Entry 4MJP (X-ray diffraction, 1.85 A resolution); this record covers chains A and B.

[Chain A (and B)]
Protein: DNA polymerase III subunit beta
From: Escherichia coli
Notes: EC 2.7.7.7; chain B of this document is another copy of the same molecule, construct and numbering; everything in this record applies to it too
UniProt: P0A988 (DPO3B_ECOLI); residue numbers follow UniProt; this construct covers 1-366
Chain sequence (366 residues; row label = number of the first residue in the row):
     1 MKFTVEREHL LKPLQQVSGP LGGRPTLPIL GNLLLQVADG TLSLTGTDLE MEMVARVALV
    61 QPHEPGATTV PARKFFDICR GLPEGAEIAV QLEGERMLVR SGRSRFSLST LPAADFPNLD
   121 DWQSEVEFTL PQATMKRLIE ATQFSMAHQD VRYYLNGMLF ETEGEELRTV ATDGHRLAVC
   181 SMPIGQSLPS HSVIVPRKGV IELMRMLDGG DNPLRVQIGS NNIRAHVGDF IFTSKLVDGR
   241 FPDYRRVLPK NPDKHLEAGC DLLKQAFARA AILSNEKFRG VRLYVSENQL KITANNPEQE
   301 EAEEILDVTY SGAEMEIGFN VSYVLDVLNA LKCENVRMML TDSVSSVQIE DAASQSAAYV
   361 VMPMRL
Disordered / not traced: 23-25, 365-366 (chain B: 21-27)
Ion coordination: Ca2+ near Ser-181 (its only coordinating residue here)
Curated features (UniProtKB/Swiss-Prot):
  - binding site (DNA): Arg-24, Arg-73, Gln-149, Tyr-153, Tyr-154
  - mutagenesis: Arg-24 (R24A: Mild defect in DNA replication, impaired loading of clamp on DNA, polymerase speed is wild-type. More severe replication defect and very poor clamp loading; when associated with A-149), Gly-66 (G66E: In dnaN159; a temperature- and UV-sensitive mutation, displays altered DNA polymerase usage, chronically induced SOS response; when associated with A-174), Ala-133 (A133T: Reduction of synthesis of beta*, probably due to mutation of its promoter), Met-135 (M135L: 3-fold reduction of synthesis of beta*, probably due to loss of its start codon), Met-146 (M146L: No effect on synthesis of beta*), Gln-149 (Q149A: Mild defect in DNA replication, impaired loading of clamp on DNA, polymerase speed is wild-type. More severe replication defect and very poor clamp loading; when associated with A-24), Tyr-153 to Tyr-154 (Very poor loading of clamp on DNA, polymerase speed is wild-type), Gly-174 (G174A: In dnaN159; a temperature- and UV-sensitive mutation, displays altered DNA polymerase usage, chronically induced SOS response; when associated with A-66), Gln-265 to Leu-366 (In dnaN806; temperature sensitive), Ile-272 to Leu-273 (Monomeric in solution, binds very tightly to subunit delta (holA). The monomer binds tightly to linear and circular DNA. Cannot bind both Pol III and IV simultaneously)
From the paper describing this entry:
  - binding site for (R)-Vedaprofen: Leu-177, Arg-240, Val-247
  - conformationally variable residues (side-chain flip): Arg-240, Arg-246, Val-247, Ser-346, Met-362

[Chain A / chain B interface]
Pairs across the interface (68; chain A residue first):
  Pro-71(A) with Glu-300(B)
  Lys-74(A) with Ile-272(B); Leu-273(B); Asn-296(B); Glu-300(B), salt bridge
  Asp-77(A) with Ile-272(B)
  Ile-78(A) with Ile-272(B)
  Gly-81(A) with Arg-269(B), hydrogen bond (backbone-side chain)
  Leu-82(A) with Arg-269(B)
  Arg-96(A) with Glu-298(B), hydrogen bond (side chain-backbone); Gln-299(B), hydrogen bond (side chain-backbone); Glu-300(B)
  Arg-103(A) with Gln-289(B); Glu-303(B); Glu-304(B); Ile-305(B), hydrogen bond (backbone-backbone); Leu-306(B); Asp-307(B), salt bridge
  Ser-104(A) with Arg-269(B); Glu-303(B); Glu-304(B), hydrogen bond
  Arg-105(A) with Ala-302(B); Glu-303(B), hydrogen bond (backbone-backbone)
  Phe-106(A) with Arg-269(B); Glu-301(B); Ala-302(B), hydrophobic; Glu-304(B)
  Ser-107(A) with Leu-273(B); Glu-300(B); Glu-301(B), hydrogen bond (backbone-backbone)
  Leu-108(A) with Leu-273(B), hydrophobic; Glu-300(B)
  Ser-109(A) with Glu-300(B), hydrogen bond
  Gln-265(A) with Gly-81(B)
  Arg-269(A) with Gly-81(B), hydrogen bond (side chain-backbone); Leu-82(B); Ser-104(B), hydrogen bond; Phe-106(B)
  Ile-272(A) with Lys-74(B); Asp-77(B); Ile-78(B)
  Leu-273(A) with Lys-74(B); Ser-107(B); Leu-108(B), hydrophobic
  Asn-296(A) with Lys-74(B)
  Glu-298(A) with Lys-74(B), salt bridge; Arg-96(B), hydrogen bond (backbone-side chain); Ser-109(B)
  Gln-299(A) with Arg-96(B)
  Glu-300(A) with Pro-71(B); Lys-74(B), salt bridge; Arg-96(B); Ser-107(B); Leu-108(B); Ser-109(B), hydrogen bond
  Glu-301(A) with Arg-105(B); Phe-106(B); Ser-107(B), hydrogen bond (backbone-backbone)
  Ala-302(A) with Arg-105(B); Phe-106(B), hydrophobic
  Glu-303(A) with Arg-103(B); Ser-104(B); Arg-105(B), salt bridge
  Glu-304(A) with Arg-103(B); Ser-104(B), hydrogen bond; Phe-106(B)
  Ile-305(A) with Arg-103(B), hydrogen bond (backbone-backbone)
  Asp-307(A) with Arg-103(B), salt bridge
Other interface residues (no listed pair), chain A (31 interface residues in all): Pro-83, Gln-289, Leu-306
Other interface residues (no listed pair), chain B (31 interface residues in all): Pro-83, Ala-270

[Summary]
The chain A/chain B interface involves 31 residues from each chain, with 15 hydrogen bonds and 6 salt bridges.
Polar contacts include Lys-74(A)/Glu-300(B), Arg-103(A)/Asp-307(B) and Glu-298(A)/Lys-74(B). The paper reports
a binding site for (R)-Vedaprofen at Leu-177(A), Arg-240(A) and Val-247(A); conformational variability at
Arg-240(A), Arg-246(A) and Val-247(A) among others.
Chain A and chain B are both DNA polymerase III subunit beta (Escherichia coli); the structure, E. coli
sliding clamp in complex with (R)-Vedaprofen, was determined by X-ray diffraction (same publication as 4MJQ
and 4MJR).
